6W12 - chain A; structure by X-ray diffraction, 2.00 A resolution.

== Chain A ==
Name: C-type lectin domain family 10 member A
Organism: Homo sapiens
Reference sequence: Q8IUN9 (CLC10_HUMAN); numbering as in UniProt (aligned over 181-308)
Chain sequence (129 residues; numbered 180 to 308; the number before each row is that of its first residue):
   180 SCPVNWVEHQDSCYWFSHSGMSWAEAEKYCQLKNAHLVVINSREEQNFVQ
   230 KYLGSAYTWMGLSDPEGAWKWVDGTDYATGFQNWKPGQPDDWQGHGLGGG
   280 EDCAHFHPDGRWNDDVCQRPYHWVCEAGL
Sequence notes: expression tag (180)
UniProt features mapped onto this chain:
  - binding site (Ca(2+)): Val218, Asn220, Glu224, Asp243, Asp269, Asp270, Glu280, Asp281, Asn292, Asp293, Glu305
  - binding site (a glycoprotein): Gln267, Asp269, Glu280, His286, Asn292
Disulfides: Cys181-Cys192, Cys209-Cys304, Cys282-Cys296
Bound ions: Zn2+ near His215 (its only coordinating residue here); Ca2+ site 1: Val218, Asn220, Glu224, Glu305; Ca2+ site 2: Asp243, Asp270, Glu280, Asp281; Ca2+ site 3: Gln267, Asp269, Glu280, Asn292, Asp293 (together with 2-acetamido-2-deoxy-alpha-D-galactopyranose)
Residues lining bound ligands: 2-acetamido-2-deoxy-alpha-D-galactopyranose / serine: Tyr236, Gln267, Asp269, Trp271, Glu280, His284, His286, Asn292, Asp293, Asp294, Arg298
From the paper describing this entry:
  - Ca2+ coordination: Asp243, Gln267, Asp269, Asp270, Glu280, Asp281, Asn292, Asp293
  - binding site for 2-acetamido-2-deoxy-alpha-D-galactopyranose: Tyr236, Gln267, Asp269, Trp271, Glu280, His286, Asn292
  - specificity-determining residues: Tyr236 (proposed by the authors, not directly observed)

== In short ==
Ligands of chain A: 2-acetamido-2-deoxy-alpha-D-galactopyranose / serine. Val218, Asn220, Glu224 and Glu305
form the Ca2+ site 1. UniProt lists 11 Ca2+-binding residues and 5 glycoprotein-binding residues. From the
paper: a binding site for 2-acetamido-2-deoxy-alpha-D-galactopyranose at Tyr236, Gln267 and Asp269 among
others; Ca2+ coordination by Asp243, Gln267 and Asp269 among others.
Chain A is C-type lectin domain family 10 member A (Homo sapiens); the structure, Crystal Structure of the
Carbohydrate Recognition Domain of the Human Macrophage Galactose C-Type Lectin Bound to ..., was determined
by X-ray diffraction together with 6XIY, 6PY1 and 6PUV from the same study.
